Entry 3JAS (electron microscopy, 3.50 A resolution); this record covers chains C and D of the 12 polymer chains in the assembly.

== Chain C ==
Protein: Tubulin alpha-1B chain
Source organism: Sus scrofa
Reference sequence: Q2XVP4 (TBA1B_PIG); residue numbers follow UniProt; this construct covers 1-451
Amino-acid sequence (451 residues; numbered 1 to 451; the number before each row is that of its first residue):
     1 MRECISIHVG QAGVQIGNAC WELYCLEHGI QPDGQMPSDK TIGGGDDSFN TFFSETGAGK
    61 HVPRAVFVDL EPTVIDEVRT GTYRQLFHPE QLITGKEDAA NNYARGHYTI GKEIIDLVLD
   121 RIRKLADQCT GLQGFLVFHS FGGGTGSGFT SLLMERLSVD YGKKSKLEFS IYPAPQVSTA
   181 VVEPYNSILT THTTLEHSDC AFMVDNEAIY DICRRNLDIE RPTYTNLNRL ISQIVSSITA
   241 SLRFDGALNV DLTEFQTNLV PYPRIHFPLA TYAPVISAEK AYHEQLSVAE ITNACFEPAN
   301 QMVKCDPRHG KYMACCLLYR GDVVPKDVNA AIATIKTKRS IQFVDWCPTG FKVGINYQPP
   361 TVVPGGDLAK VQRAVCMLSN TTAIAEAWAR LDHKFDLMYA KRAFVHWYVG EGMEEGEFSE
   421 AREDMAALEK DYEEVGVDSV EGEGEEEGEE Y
Disordered / not traced: 38-46, 438-451
Bound ions: Mg2+: D98 (together with GTP)
Ligand contacts: GTP (guanosine-5'-triphosphate): G10, Q11, A12, Q15, D69, D98, A99, A100, N101, S140, G143, G144, T145, G146, I171, T179, E183, N206, Y224, L227, N228
Curated features (UniProtKB/Swiss-Prot):
  - motif: M1 to C4 (MREC motif)
  - active site: E254
  - binding site (GTP): G10, Q11, A12, Q15, E71, A99, S140, G143, G144, T145, G146, T179, E183, N206, Y224, N228, L252
  - binding site (Mg(2+)): E71
  - site: Y451 (Involved in polymerization)
  - modified residue: K40 (N6,N6,N6-trimethyllysine), S48 (Phosphoserine), S232 (Phosphoserine), Y282 (3'-nitrotyrosine), R339 (Omega-N-methylarginine), S439 (Phosphoserine), E443 (5-glutamyl polyglutamate), E445 (5-glutamyl polyglutamate), Y451 (3'-nitrotyrosine)
  - cross-link (Glycyl lysine isopeptide (Lys-Gly)): K326 (interchain with G-Cter in ubiquitin), K370 (interchain with G-Cter in ubiquitin)
From the paper describing this entry:
  - catalytic residues: E254 (citing earlier work)

== Chain D ==
Protein: Tubulin beta chain
Source organism: Sus scrofa
Reference sequence: P02554 (TBB_PIG); the author numbering skips numbers that UniProt does not, so the offset changes along the chain: 1-44 = UniProt 1-44; 47-360 = UniProt 45-358; 369-455 = UniProt 359-445
Amino-acid sequence (445 residues; numbered 1 to 455; 10 numbers in that range are skipped by the numbering (no residue carries them; nothing is unmodelled there); the number before each row is that of its first residue):
     1 MREIVHIQAG QCGNQIGAKF WEVISDEHGI DPTGSYHGDS DLQL
    47 ERINVYYNEA AGNKYVPRAI LVDLEPGTMD SVRSGPFGQI FRPDNFVFGQ SGAGNNWAKG
   107 HYTEGAELVD SVLDVVRKES ESCDCLQGFQ LTHSLGGGTG SGMGTLLISK IREEYPDRIM
   167 NTFSVVPSPK VSDTVVEPYN ATLSVHQLVE NTDETYCIDN EALYDICFRT LKLTTPTYGD
   227 LNHLVSATMS GVTTCLRFPG QLNADLRKLA VNMVPFPRLH FFMPGFAPLT SRGSQQYRAL
   287 TVPELTQQMF DAKNMMAACD PRHGRYLTVA AVFRGRMSMK EVDEQMLNVQ NKNSSYFVEW
   347 IPNNVKTAVC DIPP
   369 RGLKMSATFI GNSTAIQELF KRISEQFTAM FRRKAFLHWY TGEGMDEMEF TEAESNMNDL
   429 VSEYQQYQDA TADEQGEFEE EGEEDEA
Disordered / not traced: 437-455
Ligand contacts: GDP (guanosine-5'-diphosphate): G10, Q11, C12, Q15, I16, E71, N101, S140, G143, G144, T145, G146, V171, D179, E183, N206, Y224, N228
Curated features (UniProtKB/Swiss-Prot):
  - motif: M1 to I4 (MREI motif)
  - binding site (GTP): Q11, E71, S140, G144, T145, G146, N206, N228
  - binding site (Mg(2+)): E71
  - modified residue: S40 (Phosphoserine), K60 (N6-acetyllysine), S174 (Phosphoserine), T287 (Phosphothreonine), T292 (Phosphothreonine), R320 (Omega-N-methylarginine), E448 (5-glutamyl polyglutamate)
  - cross-link (Glycyl lysine isopeptide (Lys-Gly)): K60 (interchain with G-Cter in ubiquitin), K326 (interchain with G-Cter in ubiquitin)

== Interface between chain C and chain D ==
Contacting residue pairs (65):
  M1(C) - Q96(D)  hydrogen bond (backbone-side chain)
  T130(C) - Q96(D)
  Q133(C) - S97(D)
  K163(C) - E411(D)  salt bridge
  D245(C) - G73(D)
  D245(C) - S77(D)
  A247(C) - Q11(D)
  A247(C) - Q15(D)
  L248(C) - Q11(D)
  L248(C) - D179(D)
  L248(C) - Y224(D)
  N249(C) - Q11(D)  hydrogen bond
  T253(C) - K105(D)
  E254(C) - G100(D)
  E254(C) - N101(D)  hydrogen bond
  Q256(C) - W407(D)  hydrogen bond (backbone-side chain)
  T257(C) - G100(D)
  T257(C) - F404(D)
  N258(C) - V181(D)
  N258(C) - F404(D)
  V260(C) - F404(D)
  V260(C) - H406(D)
  V260(C) - W407(D)  hydrogen bond (backbone-side chain)
  P261(C) - A403(D)
  P261(C) - F404(D)  hydrogen bond (backbone-backbone)
  P261(C) - H406(D)
  Y262(C) - R401(D)  hydrogen bond (side chain-backbone)
  Y262(C) - H406(D)
  P263(C) - H406(D)
  V324(C) - P222(D)
  P325(C) - Y210(D)
  P325(C) - Y224(D)  hydrophobic
  K326(C) - Y210(D)
  K326(C) - F214(D)
  K326(C) - L219(D)
  K326(C) - T220(D)
  K326(C) - P222(D)
  N329(C) - V177(D)
  N329(C) - E207(D)  hydrogen bond
  I332(C) - V177(D)  hydrophobic
  K336(C) - K176(D)
  W346(C) - M398(D)
  W346(C) - R401(D)
  W346(C) - A403(D)  hydrophobic
  W346(C) - F404(D)  hydrophobic
  C347(C) - V181(D)  hydrophobic
  P348(C) - Q394(D)
  T349(C) - S178(D)
  T349(C) - T180(D)
  T349(C) - V181(D)  hydrogen bond (side chain-backbone)
  T349(C) - P184(D)
  T349(C) - Q394(D)
  T349(C) - M398(D)
  G350(C) - S178(D)
  G350(C) - V181(D)
  F351(C) - S178(D)
  F351(C) - D179(D)
  F351(C) - T180(D)  hydrogen bond (backbone-backbone)
  F351(C) - V181(D)
  K352(C) - N101(D)
  K352(C) - D179(D)
  V353(C) - D179(D)
  E434(C) - R401(D)
  V435(C) - R401(D)
  V437(C) - R401(D)
Also at the interface, not in a pair above, chain C (38 interface residues in all): R2, G131, A314, A333
Also at the interface, not in a pair above, chain D (36 interface residues in all): P72, V182, T221, A397, K402

== Summary ==
Chain C and chain D form an interface of 38 and 36 residues respectively, with 10 hydrogen bonds and 1 salt
bridge. Polar contacts include K163(C)-E411(D), M1(C)-Q96(D) and N249(C)-Q11(D). Bound to chain C: GTP. Chain
D binds GDP. The paper reports the catalytic residue E254(C).
Chain C is Tubulin alpha-1B chain and chain D is Tubulin beta chain, both from Sus scrofa; the structure,
Cryo-EM structure of dynamic GDP-microtubule (14 protofilaments) decorated with kinesin, was determined by
electron microscopy together with 3JAK, 3JAL, 3JAR, 3JAT and 3JAW from the same study.
